1EA9 - chain C; structure by X-ray diffraction, 3.20 A resolution.

# Chain C
Molecule: Cyclomaltodextrinase
From: Bacillus sp
Notes: EC 3.2.1.54
Reference sequence: Q59226 (Q59226); residues 1-541 here = UniProt positions 1-541
Amino-acid sequence (583 residues; each row starts with the number of its first residue):
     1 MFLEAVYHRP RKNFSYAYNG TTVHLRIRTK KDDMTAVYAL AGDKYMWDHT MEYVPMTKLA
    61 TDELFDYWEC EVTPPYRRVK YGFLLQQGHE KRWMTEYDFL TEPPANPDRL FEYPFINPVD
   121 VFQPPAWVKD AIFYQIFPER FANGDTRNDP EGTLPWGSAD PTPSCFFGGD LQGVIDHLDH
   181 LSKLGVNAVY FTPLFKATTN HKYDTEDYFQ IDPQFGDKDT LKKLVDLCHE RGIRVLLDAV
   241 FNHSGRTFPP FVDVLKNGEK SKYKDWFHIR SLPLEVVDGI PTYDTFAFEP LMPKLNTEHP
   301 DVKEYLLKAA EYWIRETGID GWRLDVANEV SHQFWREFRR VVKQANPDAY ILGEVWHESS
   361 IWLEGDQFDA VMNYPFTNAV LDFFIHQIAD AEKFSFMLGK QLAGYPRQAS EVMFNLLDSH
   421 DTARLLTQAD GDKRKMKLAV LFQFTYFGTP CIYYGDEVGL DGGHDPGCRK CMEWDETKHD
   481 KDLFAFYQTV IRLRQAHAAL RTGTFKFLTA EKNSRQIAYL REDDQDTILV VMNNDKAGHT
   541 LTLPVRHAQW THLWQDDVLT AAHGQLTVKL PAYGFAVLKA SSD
Sequence notes: conflict Phe14 (Trp in Q59226), Ala105 (Arg in Q59226)
Swiss-Prot annotation at these positions:
  - active site: Asp325 (Nucleophile), Glu354 (Proton donor)
  - binding site (Ca(2+)): Asn143, Gly168, Asp170
  - binding site (substrate): His243, Arg323, His420, Asp421, Asp465, Arg469
  - site: Asp421 (Transition state stabilizer)

# In short
UniProt lists active-site residues Asp325 and Glu354, 3 Ca2+-binding residues and 6 substrate-binding
residues.
Chain C is Cyclomaltodextrinase (Bacillus sp); the structure, Cyclomaltodextrinase, was determined by X-ray
diffraction, deposited together with 1GVI.
